PDB entry 5JHS | X-ray diffraction, 3.00 A resolution | chains B and C of the 28 polymer chains in the assembly

Chain B:
Protein: Proteasome subunit alpha type-3
Source organism: Saccharomyces cerevisiae (strain ATCC 204508 / S288c)
Notes: EC 3.4.25.1
UniProt: P23638 (PSA3_YEAST); residues 0-257 here correspond to UniProt positions 1-258 (UniProt number = residue number + 1)
Chain sequence (258 residues; row label = number of the first residue in the row; numbering starts at 0):
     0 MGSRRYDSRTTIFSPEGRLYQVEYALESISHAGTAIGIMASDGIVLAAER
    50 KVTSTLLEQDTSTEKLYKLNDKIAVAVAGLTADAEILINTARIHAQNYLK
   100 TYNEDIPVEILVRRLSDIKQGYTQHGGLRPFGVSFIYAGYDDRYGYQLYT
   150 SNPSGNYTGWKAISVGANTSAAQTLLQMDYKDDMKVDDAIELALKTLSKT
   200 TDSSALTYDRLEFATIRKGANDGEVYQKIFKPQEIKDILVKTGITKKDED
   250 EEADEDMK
Unresolved in the structure: 0, 245-257
UniProt features mapped onto this chain:
  - cross-link (Glycyl lysine isopeptide (Lys-Gly)): Lys99 (interchain with G-Cter in ubiquitin), Lys198 (interchain with G-Cter in ubiquitin), Lys230 (interchain with G-Cter in ubiquitin)

Chain C:
Protein: Proteasome subunit alpha type-4
Source organism: Saccharomyces cerevisiae (strain ATCC 204508 / S288c)
Notes: EC 3.4.25.1
UniProt: P40303 (PSA4_YEAST); residues -1 to 252 here correspond to UniProt positions 1-254 (UniProt number = residue number + 2)
Chain sequence (254 residues; row label = number of the first residue in the row; numbers below 1 keep their minus sign (Met-1 is residue -1)):
    -1 MSGYDRALSIFSPDGHIFQVEYALEAVKRGTCAVGVKGKNCVVLGCERRS
    49 TLKLQDTRITPSKVSKIDSHVVLSFSGLNADSRILIEKARVEAQSHRLTL
    99 EDPVTVEYLTRYVAGVQQRYTQSGGVRPFGVSTLIAGFDPRDDEPKLYQT
   149 EPSGIYSSWSAQTIGRNSKTVREFLEKNYDRKEPPATVEECVKLTVRSLL
   199 EVVQTGAKNIEITVVKPDSDIVALSSEEINQYVTQIEQEKQEQQEQDKKK
   249 KSNH
Unresolved in the structure: -1 to 0, 241-252
UniProt features mapped onto this chain:
  - modified residue: Thr58 (Phosphothreonine)

Chain B / chain C interface:
Residue-residue contacts (77):
  Arg3(B) with Arg4(C), hydrogen bond (backbone-side chain)
  Asp6(B) with Tyr2(C), hydrogen bond; Arg4(C), salt bridge
  Arg8(B) with Arg4(C)
  Thr10(B) with Leu6(C); Arg125(C)
  Ile11(B) with Leu6(C), hydrophobic; Gln17(C)
  Phe12(B) with Gln17(C), hydrogen bond (backbone-side chain); Tyr20(C), hydrophobic; Ala21(C), hydrophobic; Leu76(C), hydrophobic; Arg125(C); Pro126(C); Gly128(C)
  Ser13(B) with Tyr20(C)
  Pro14(B) with Tyr20(C), hydrophobic; Glu23(C)
  Glu15(B) with Glu23(C); Arg27(C), hydrogen bond (backbone-side chain)
  Gly16(B) with Tyr20(C); Glu23(C); Ala24(C); Arg27(C), hydrogen bond (backbone-side chain)
  Arg17(B) with Arg27(C)
  Leu18(B) with Arg125(C)
  Met38(B) with Asp54(C); Arg56(C)
  Arg112(B) with Arg81(C)
  Ser115(B) with Arg81(C), hydrogen bond (backbone-side chain)
  Asp116(B) with Arg81(C), salt bridge; Ile82(C)
  Gln119(B) with Ala78(C); Asp79(C); Ile82(C)
  Thr122(B) with Arg125(C), hydrogen bond (backbone-side chain)
  Gln123(B) with Tyr118(C); Gly123(C); Val124(C); Arg125(C), hydrogen bond (backbone-backbone); Phe127(C)
  His124(B) with Gly123(C); Val124(C)
  Gly125(B) with Tyr2(C); Gly123(C)
  Gly126(B) with Tyr2(C)
  Tyr143(B) with Arg56(C), hydrogen bond (backbone-side chain); Ile57(C), hydrophobic
  Tyr145(B) with Arg56(C), hydrogen bond (backbone-side chain)
  Gln146(B) with Ile57(C)
  Leu147(B) with Ile57(C)
  Tyr148(B) with Ile57(C)
  Ser153(B) with Ala78(C)
  Gly154(B) with Ala78(C); Arg81(C), hydrogen bond (backbone-side chain)
  Asn155(B) with Asn77(C); Ala78(C)
  Tyr156(B) with Pro59(C), hydrophobic; Arg81(C)
  Gly158(B) with Gln53(C); Asp54(C), hydrogen bond (backbone-backbone); Ile57(C); Thr58(C), hydrogen bond (backbone-side chain)
  Trp159(B) with Leu50(C), hydrophobic; Lys51(C); Leu52(C); Gln53(C); Asp54(C)
  Lys160(B) with Leu52(C), hydrogen bond (backbone-backbone); Gln53(C); Asp54(C)
  Ala161(B) with Leu52(C), hydrogen bond (backbone-backbone)
  Gln172(B) with Lys51(C)
  Leu175(B) with Leu52(C)
  Gln176(B) with Lys51(C); Leu52(C)
  Tyr179(B) with Leu52(C), hydrophobic
Also at the interface, not in a pair above, chain B (41 interface residues in all): Glu108, Thr157

Overview:
41 residues of chain B and 31 residues of chain C are in contact, with 15 hydrogen bonds and 2 salt bridges.
Among the polar pairs are Asp6(B)-Arg4(C), Asp116(B)-Arg81(C) and Arg3(B)-Arg4(C).
Here chain B is Proteasome subunit alpha type-3 and chain C is Proteasome subunit alpha type-4, both from
Saccharomyces cerevisiae (strain ATCC 204508 / S288c). Entry 5JHS (Yeast 20S proteasome in complex with the
peptidic epoxyketone inhibitor 15) was determined by X-ray diffraction, deposited together with 5JHR.
